1GWQ - chains A and C of the 4 polymer chains in the assembly; structure by X-ray diffraction, 2.45 A resolution.

Chain A:
Name: Oestrogen receptor
Source organism: Homo sapiens
Notes: fragment: ligand-binding domain, residues 301-548
UniProt: P03372 (ESR1_HUMAN); residues 301-548 here = UniProt positions 301-548
Amino-acid sequence (248 residues; each row starts with the number of its first residue):
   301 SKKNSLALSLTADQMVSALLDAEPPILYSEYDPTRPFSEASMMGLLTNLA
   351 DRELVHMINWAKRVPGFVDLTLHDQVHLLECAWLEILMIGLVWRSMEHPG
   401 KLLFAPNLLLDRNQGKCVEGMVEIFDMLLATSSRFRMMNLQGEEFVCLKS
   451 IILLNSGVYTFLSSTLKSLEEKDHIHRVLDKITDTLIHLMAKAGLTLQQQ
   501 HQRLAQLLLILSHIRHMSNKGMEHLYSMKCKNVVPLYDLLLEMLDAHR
Unresolved in the structure: 331-335
Residues lining bound ligands: raloxifene core (ZTW): Met343, Leu346, Leu349, Ala350, Glu353, Leu387, Met388, Leu391, Arg394, Phe404, Met421, Ile424, Gly521, His524, Leu525, Met528

Chain C:
Name: Nuclear receptor coactivator 2
Notes: fragment: nuclear receptor box ii, residues 688-696
UniProt: Q15596 (NCO2_HUMAN); residues 688-696 here = UniProt positions 688-696
Amino-acid sequence (9 residues; numbered 688 to 696; the number before each row is that of its first residue):
   688 KILHRLLQD

Interface between chain A and chain C:
Pairs across the interface (22; chain A residue first):
  Ile358(A) with Leu693(C), hydrophobic; Leu694(C), hydrophobic
  Lys362(A) with Leu693(C), hydrogen bond (side chain-backbone); Leu694(C), hydrogen bond (side chain-backbone); Asp696(C), hydrogen bond (side chain-backbone)
  Leu372(A) with His691(C); Leu694(C), hydrophobic; Gln695(C)
  His373(A) with His691(C)
  Gln375(A) with Leu694(C)
  Val376(A) with His691(C); Leu694(C), hydrophobic
  Leu379(A) with Leu690(C), hydrophobic; Leu694(C), hydrophobic
  Glu380(A) with Leu690(C)
  Asp538(A) with Ile689(C)
  Leu539(A) with Ile689(C), hydrophobic; Leu693(C), hydrophobic
  Glu542(A) with Lys688(C), hydrogen bond (side chain-backbone); Ile689(C), hydrogen bond (side chain-backbone); Leu690(C), hydrogen bond (side chain-backbone)
  Met543(A) with Leu690(C), hydrophobic
Also at the interface, not in a pair above, chain A (13 interface residues in all): Phe367

Overview:
Chain A and chain C form an interface of 13 and 8 residues respectively; the contacts include 6 hydrogen
bonds. Among the polar pairs are Lys362(A)-Leu693(C), Lys362(A)-Leu694(C) and Lys362(A)-Asp696(C). Ligands of
chain A: raloxifene core.
Chain A is Oestrogen receptor (Homo sapiens) and chain C is Nuclear receptor coactivator 2; the structure,
Human oestrogen receptor alpha ligand-binding domain in complex with raloxifene core and TIF2 NRBOX2 peptide,
was determined by X-ray diffraction together with 1GWR from the same study.
